Entry 8Z30 (X-ray diffraction, 2.30 A resolution); this record covers chains A and C of the 3 polymer chains in the assembly.

== Chain A (and C) ==
Molecule: E3 ubiquitin-protein ligase RNF31
Organism: Homo sapiens
Notes: EC 2.3.2.31; chain C of this document is another copy of the same molecule, construct and numbering; everything in this record applies to it too
UniProtKB: Q96EP0 (RNF31_HUMAN); residues 4-179 here = UniProt positions 4-179
Amino-acid sequence (176 residues; row label = number of the first residue in the row):
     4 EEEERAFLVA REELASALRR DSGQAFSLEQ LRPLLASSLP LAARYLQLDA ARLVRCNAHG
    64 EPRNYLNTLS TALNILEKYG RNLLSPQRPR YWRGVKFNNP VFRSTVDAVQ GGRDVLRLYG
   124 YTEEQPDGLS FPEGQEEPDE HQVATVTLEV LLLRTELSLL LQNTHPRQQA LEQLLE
Curated features (UniProtKB/Swiss-Prot):
  - natural variant: Leu72 (L72P: In IMD115)
  - mutagenesis: Tyr82 (Y82A: Abolished interaction with OTULIN; Y82F: Reduced interaction with OTULIN), Asn85 (N85A: Reduced interaction with OTULIN), Lys99 (K99E: Reduced interaction with OTULIN), Asn101 (N101R: Does not affect interaction with OTULIN), Asn102 (N102A: Abolished interaction with SPATA2; N102D: Abolished interaction with OTULIN), Val104 (V104A: Reduced interaction with OTULIN)
Residues lining bound ligands: Tolfenamic acid (TLF; 2-[(3-chloro-2-methylphenyl)amino]benzoic acid): Leu44, Arg47, Ala53, Ala54, Val57, Arg58, Leu69, Leu156, Glu159, Leu160, Leu163, Leu174, Leu177, Leu178

== How chain A and chain C interact ==
Residue-residue contacts (15):
  Arg93(A) with Glu175(C), salt bridge; Glu179(C), salt bridge
  Tyr94(A) with Gln172(C); Glu175(C), hydrogen bond; Gln176(C); Glu179(C)
  Gly97(A) with Gln176(C), hydrogen bond (backbone-side chain)
  Lys99(A) with Gln176(C); Leu177(C)
  Asn101(A) with Leu177(C)
  Asn102(A) with Gln176(C), hydrogen bond (side chain-backbone); Leu177(C); Glu179(C)
  Pro103(A) with Arg58(C); Leu177(C)
Other interface residues (no listed pair), chain A (8 interface residues in all): Val98
Other interface residues (no listed pair), chain C (7 interface residues in all): Gln171

== Summary ==
8 residues of chain A face 7 of chain C across their interface, with 3 hydrogen bonds and 2 salt bridges.
Polar contacts include Arg93(A)-Glu175(C), Arg93(A)-Glu179(C) and Tyr94(A)-Glu175(C). Bound to chain A:
Tolfenamic acid. From UniProt: 6 mutagenesis sites on chain A.
Chain A and chain C are both E3 ubiquitin-protein ligase RNF31 (Homo sapiens); the structure, Crystal
structure of HOIP PUB domain in complex with tolfenamic acid complex, was determined by X-ray diffraction,
deposited together with 8Z36.
